Entry 4QH9 (X-ray diffraction, 2.17 A resolution); this record covers chain A.

== Chain A ==
Protein: DNA-(apurinic or apyrimidinic site) lyase
Source organism: Homo sapiens
Notes: EC 3.1.-.-, 4.2.99.18
Reference sequence: P27695 (APEX1_HUMAN); numbering as in UniProt (aligned over 38-318)
Amino-acid sequence (285 residues; row label = number of the first residue in the row):
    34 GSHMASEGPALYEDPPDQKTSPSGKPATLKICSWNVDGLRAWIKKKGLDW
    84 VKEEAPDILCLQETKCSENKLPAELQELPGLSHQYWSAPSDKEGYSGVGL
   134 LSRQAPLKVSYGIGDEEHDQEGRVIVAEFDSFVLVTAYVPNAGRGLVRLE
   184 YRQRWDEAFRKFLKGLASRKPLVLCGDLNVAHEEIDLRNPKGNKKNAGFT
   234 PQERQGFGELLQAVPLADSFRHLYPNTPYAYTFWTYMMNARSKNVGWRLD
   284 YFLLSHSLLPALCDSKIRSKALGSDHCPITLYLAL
Disordered / not traced: 34-37
Construct notes: expression tag (34-37); variant Ser-39 (Gly in P27695); engineered mutation Ala-138 (Cys in P27695)
Bound ions: Mn2+: Asp-70, Glu-96
From the paper describing this entry:
  - Mn2+ coordination: Asp-70, Glu-96
  - Mn2+ coordination through a water molecule: Lys-98, Asp-308
  - conformationally variable residues: Lys-98
  - mutagenesis - D70A, D70A/E96A, E96A: decreased stability in response to Mn2+
  - mutagenesis - D308A: unchanged stability in response to Mn2+
  - mutagenesis - D210A (Tm 38.4 degC): decreased stability
  - mutagenesis - D70A (8.7-fold), D70A/E96A (300-fold), E96A (8.4-fold): decreased catalytic activity
  - mutagenesis - D308A: increased catalytic activity
  - mutagenesis - D210A: abolished catalytic activity
  - catalytic residues: Asp-210, Asn-212, His-309 (citing earlier work)
  - mutagenesis - C138A: unchanged catalytic activity (citing earlier work)

== Summary ==
The Mn2+ site is built by Asp-70 and Glu-96. From the paper: catalytic residues Asp-210, Asn-212 and His-309;
D70A, D70A/E96A and E96A reduce stability in response to Mn2+; 6 substitutions were tested in all.
Chain A is DNA-(apurinic or apyrimidinic site) lyase (Homo sapiens); the structure, Crystal structure of Mn2+
bound human APE1, was determined by X-ray diffraction (same publication as 4QHD and 4QHE).
